8EF5 - chains R and A of the 7 polymer chains in the assembly; structure by electron microscopy, 3.30 A resolution.

[Chain R]
Molecule: Mu-type opioid receptor
Source organism: Homo sapiens
UniProtKB: P35372 (OPRM_HUMAN); numbering as in UniProt (aligned over 2-368)
Chain sequence (367 residues; row label = number of the first residue in the row):
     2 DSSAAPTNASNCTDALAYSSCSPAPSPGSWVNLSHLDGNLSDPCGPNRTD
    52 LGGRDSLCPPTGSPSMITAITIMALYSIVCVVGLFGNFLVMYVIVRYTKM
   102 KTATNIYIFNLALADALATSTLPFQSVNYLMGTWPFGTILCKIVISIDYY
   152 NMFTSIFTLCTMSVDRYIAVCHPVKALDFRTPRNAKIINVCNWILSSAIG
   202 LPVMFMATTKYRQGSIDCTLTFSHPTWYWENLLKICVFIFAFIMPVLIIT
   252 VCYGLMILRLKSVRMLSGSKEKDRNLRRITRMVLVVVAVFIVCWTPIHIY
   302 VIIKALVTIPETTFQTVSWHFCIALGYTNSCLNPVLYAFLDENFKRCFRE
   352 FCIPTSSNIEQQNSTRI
Disordered / not traced: 2-65, 353-368
Disulfides: Cys142-Cys219
Small-molecule neighbours: 7V7 (N-phenyl-N-[1-(2-phenylethyl)piperidin-4-yl]propanamide): Gln126, Asn129, Trp135, Val145, Ile146, Asp149, Tyr150, Met153, Cys219, Val238, Trp295, Ile298, His299, Val302, Ile324, Gly327, Tyr328
Curated features (UniProtKB/Swiss-Prot):
  - motif: Asn334 to Tyr338 (NPxxY)
  - modified residue: Tyr168 (Phosphotyrosine), Ser365 (Phosphoserine)
  - lipidation: Cys353 (S-palmitoyl cysteine)
  - glycosylation (N-linked (GlcNAc...) asparagine): Asn9, Asn12, Asn33, Asn40, Asn48
Reported in the primary citation:
  - binding site for 7V7: Gln126, Asp149, Trp295, Ile298, Val302, Gly327, Tyr328
  - contacts within the chain: Gln126-Asp149, Asp149-Tyr328 (hydrogen bond)
  - mutagenesis - Q126A, Q126K, W135A, I146A, D149A, Y328A: decreased signaling in response to 7V7
  - conformationally variable residues (side-chain flip): Ile157, Trp295
  - mutagenesis - N152A: increased signaling
  - mutagenesis - D149A, Y150A: decreased signaling in response to ohmefentanyl
  - mutagenesis - W295A, I298A, W320A: abolished signaling in response to 7V7
  - specificity-determining residues: Asn129, Trp320 (proposed by the authors, not directly observed)
  - mutagenesis - I298A, W320A, I324A: decreased signaling in response to sufentanil
  - mutagenesis - I298A, W320A, I324A: decreased signaling in response to remifentanil

[Chain A]
Molecule: Guanine nucleotide-binding protein G(i) subunit alpha-1
Source organism: Homo sapiens
UniProtKB: P63096 (GNAI1_HUMAN); residue numbers follow UniProt; this construct covers 1-354
Chain sequence (354 residues; each row starts with the number of its first residue):
     1 MGCTLSAEDKAAVERSKMIDRNLREDGEKAAREVKLLLLGAGESGKSTIV
    51 KQMKIIHEAGYSEEECKQYKAVVYSNTIQSIIAIIRAMGRLKIDFGDSAR
   101 ADDARQLFVLAGAAEEGFMTAELAGVIKRLWKDSGVQACFNRSREYQLND
   151 SAAYYLNDLDRIAQPNYIPTQQDVLRTRVKTTGIVETHFTFKDLHFKMFD
   201 VGAQRSERKKWIHCFEGVTAIIFCVALSDYDLVLAEDEEMNRMHESMKLF
   251 DSICNNKWFTDTSIILFLNKKDLFEEKIKKSPLTICYPEYAGSNTYEEAA
   301 AYIQCQFEDLNKRKDTKEIYTHFTCSTDTKNVQFVFDAVTDVIIKNNLKD
   351 CGLF
Disordered / not traced: 1-3, 56-181
Sequence notes: conflict Ala203 (Gly in P63096), Ser326 (Ala in P63096)
Curated features (UniProtKB/Swiss-Prot):
  - region: Lys35 to Thr48 (G1 motif), Asp173 to Thr181 (G2 motif), Phe196 to Gly202, Gln204, Arg205 (G3 motif), Ile265 to Asp272 (G4 motif), Thr324, Cys325, Thr327 to Thr329 (G5 motif)
  - binding site (GTP): Glu43 to Thr48, Ser151, Leu175 to Thr181, Asp200 to Gly202, Gln204, Asn269 to Asp272
  - binding site (Mg(2+)): Ser47, Thr181
  - modified residue: Arg178 (ADP-ribosylarginine), Gln204 (Deamidated glutamine), Cys351 (ADP-ribosylcysteine)
  - lipidation: Gly2 (N-myristoyl glycine), Cys3 (S-palmitoyl cysteine)

[Chain R / chain A interface]
Contacting residue pairs (36; chain R residue first):
  Thr103(R) - Asp350(A)
  Thr105(R) - Asp350(A)
  Thr105(R) - Cys351(A)
  Arg167(R) - Leu353(A)
  Ala170(R) - Asn347(A)  hydrogen bond (backbone-side chain)
  Val171(R) - Ile344(A)
  Val171(R) - Leu348(A)  hydrophobic
  Pro174(R) - Thr340(A)
  Pro174(R) - Ile343(A)
  Pro174(R) - Ile344(A)  hydrophobic
  Val175(R) - Asp193(A)
  Leu178(R) - Arg32(A)
  Asp179(R) - Arg32(A)
  Arg181(R) - Asp350(A)  salt bridge
  Arg181(R) - Cys351(A)  hydrogen bond
  Met257(R) - Leu353(A)  hydrophobic
  Arg260(R) - Ile344(A)
  Leu261(R) - Leu348(A)  hydrophobic
  Arg265(R) - Tyr320(A)
  Arg265(R) - Asp341(A)
  Met266(R) - Glu318(A)
  Met266(R) - Lys345(A)
  Leu267(R) - Phe354(A)  hydrophobic
  Glu272(R) - Asp315(A)
  Lys273(R) - Glu318(A)  salt bridge
  Asn276(R) - Phe354(A)
  Arg279(R) - Leu353(A)  hydrogen bond (side chain-backbone)
  Arg279(R) - Phe354(A)  hydrogen bond (side chain-backbone)
  Ile280(R) - Leu353(A)
  Ile280(R) - Phe354(A)  hydrophobic
  Asp342(R) - Cys351(A)
  Asp342(R) - Gly352(A)
  Glu343(R) - Gly352(A)  hydrogen bond (backbone-backbone)
  Glu343(R) - Phe354(A)
  Asn344(R) - Lys349(A)  hydrogen bond (side chain-backbone)
  Asn344(R) - Asp350(A)  hydrogen bond (side chain-backbone)
Other interface residues (no listed pair), chain R (28 interface residues in all): Ala177, Val264, Ser270, Leu341
Other interface residues (no listed pair), chain A (21 interface residues in all): Lys192, Leu194, Phe336

[In short]
The interface between chain R and chain A involves 28 residues on one side and 21 on the other; the contacts
include 7 hydrogen bonds and 2 salt bridges. Polar pairs include Arg181(R)-Asp350(A), Lys273(R)-Glu318(A) and
Ala170(R)-Asn347(A). From the paper: a binding site for 7V7 at Gln126(R), Asp149(R) and Trp295(R) among
others; Q126A, Q126K and W135A of chain R, among others, reduce signaling in response to 7V7; 12 substitutions
were tested in all.
Chain R is Mu-type opioid receptor and chain A is Guanine nucleotide-binding protein G(i) subunit alpha-1,
both from Homo sapiens; the structure, Fentanyl-bound mu-opioid receptor-Gi complex, was determined by
electron microscopy together with 8EF6, 8EFB, 8EFL, 8EFO and 8EFQ from the same study.
